PDB entry 7TK5 | electron microscopy, 7.80 A resolution (low resolution: residue-level contacts below are approximate; hydrogen-bond / salt-bridge calls are withheld) | chains C and F of the 27 polymer chains in the assembly

Chain C:
Protein: ATP synthase subunit alpha
Source organism: Saccharomyces cerevisiae
UniProtKB: P07251 (ATPA_YEAST); residues 1-510 here correspond to UniProt positions 36-545 (UniProt number = residue number + 35)
Amino-acid sequence (510 residues; numbered 1 to 510; the number before each row is that of its first residue):
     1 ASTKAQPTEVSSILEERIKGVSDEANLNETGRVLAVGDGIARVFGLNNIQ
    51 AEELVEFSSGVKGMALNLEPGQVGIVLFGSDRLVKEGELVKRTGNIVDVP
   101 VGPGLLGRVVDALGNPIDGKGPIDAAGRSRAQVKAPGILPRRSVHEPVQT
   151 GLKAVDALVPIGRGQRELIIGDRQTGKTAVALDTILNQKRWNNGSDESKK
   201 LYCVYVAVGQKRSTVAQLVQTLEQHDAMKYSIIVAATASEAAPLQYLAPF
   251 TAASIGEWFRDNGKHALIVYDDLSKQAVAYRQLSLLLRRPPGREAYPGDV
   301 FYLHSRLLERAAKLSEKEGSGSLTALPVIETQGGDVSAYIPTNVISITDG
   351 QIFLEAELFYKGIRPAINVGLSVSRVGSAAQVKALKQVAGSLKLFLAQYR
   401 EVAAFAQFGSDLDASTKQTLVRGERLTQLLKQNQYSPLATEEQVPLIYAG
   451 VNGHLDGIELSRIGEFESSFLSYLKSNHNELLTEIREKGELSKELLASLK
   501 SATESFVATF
Unresolved in the structure: 1-11, 510
Swiss-Prot annotation at these positions:
  - binding site (ATP): G171 to T178
  - site: S372 (Required for activity)
  - modified residue (Phosphoserine): S22, S143

Chain F:
Protein: ATP synthase subunit beta
Source organism: Saccharomyces cerevisiae
Notes: EC 7.1.2.2
UniProtKB: P00830 (ATPB_YEAST); residues 1-478 here correspond to UniProt positions 34-511 (UniProt number = residue number + 33)
Amino-acid sequence (478 residues; row label = number of the first residue in the row):
     1 ASAAQSTPITGKVTAVIGAIVDVHFEQSELPAILNALEIKTPQGKLVLEV
    51 AQHLGENTVRTIAMDGTEGLVRGEKVLDTGGPISVPVGRETLGRIINVIG
   101 EPIDERGPIKSKLRKPIHADPPSFAEQSTSAEILETGIKVVDLLAPYARG
   151 GKIGLFGGAGVGKTVFIQELINNIAKAHGGFSVFTGVGERTREGNDLYRE
   201 MKETGVINLEGESKVALVFGQMNEPPGARARVALTGLTIAEYFRDEEGQD
   251 VLLFIDNIFRFTQAGSEVSALLGRIPSAVGYQPTLATDMGLLQERITTTK
   301 KGSVTSVQAVYVPADDLTDPAPATTFAHLDATTVLSRGISELGIYPAVDP
   351 LDSKSRLLDAAVVGQEHYDVASKVQETLQTYKSLQDIIAILGMDELSEQD
   401 KLTVERARKIQRFLSQPFAVAEVFTGIPGKLVRLKDTVASFKAVLEGKYD
   451 NIPEHAFYMVGGIEDVVAKAEKLAAEAN
Unresolved in the structure: 1-6, 476-478
Swiss-Prot annotation at these positions:
  - binding site (ATP): G157 to T164
  - modified residue: T79 (Phosphothreonine), T204 (Phosphothreonine), S340 (Phosphoserine)

Chain C / chain F interface:
Residue-residue contacts (14; chain C residue first):
  L34(C) - L54(F)
  L34(C) - G55(F)
  A35(C) - H53(F)
  V36(C) - H53(F)
  D81(C) - I33(F)
  R82(C) - I33(F)
  I117(C) - F124(F)
  I117(C) - A125(F)
  A238(C) - G290(F)
  Q282(C) - P283(F)
  Y360(C) - S372(F)
  Y360(C) - Q375(F)
  Y360(C) - E376(F)
  G409(C) - E395(F)
Interface residues without a listed pair, chain C (13 interface residues in all): V84, D118, K361
Interface residues without a listed pair, chain F (13 interface residues in all): Q52

In short:
The chain C/chain F interface involves 13 residues from each chain. UniProt lists 8 ATP-binding residues on
chain C; 8 ATP-binding residues on chain F.
Chain C is ATP synthase subunit alpha and chain F is ATP synthase subunit beta, both from Saccharomyces
cerevisiae; the structure, Yeast ATP synthase State 1binding(d) with 10 mM ATP backbone model, was determined
by electron microscopy (same publication as 7TJS, 7TJT, 7TJU, 7TJV, 7TJW, 7TJX and 30 further entries).
